Entry 6F56 (X-ray diffraction, 1.94 A resolution); this record covers chains A and B of the 4 polymer chains in the assembly.

Chain A (and B):
Molecule: Glycylpeptide N-tetradecanoyltransferase 1
From: Homo sapiens
Notes: EC 2.3.1.97; chain B of this document is another copy of the same molecule, construct and numbering; everything in this record applies to it too
Reference sequence: P30419 (NMT1_HUMAN), isoform P30419-2; residues 109-496 here correspond to UniProt positions 29-416 (UniProt number = residue number - 80)
Amino-acid sequence (410 residues; numbered 87 to 496; the number before each row is that of its first residue):
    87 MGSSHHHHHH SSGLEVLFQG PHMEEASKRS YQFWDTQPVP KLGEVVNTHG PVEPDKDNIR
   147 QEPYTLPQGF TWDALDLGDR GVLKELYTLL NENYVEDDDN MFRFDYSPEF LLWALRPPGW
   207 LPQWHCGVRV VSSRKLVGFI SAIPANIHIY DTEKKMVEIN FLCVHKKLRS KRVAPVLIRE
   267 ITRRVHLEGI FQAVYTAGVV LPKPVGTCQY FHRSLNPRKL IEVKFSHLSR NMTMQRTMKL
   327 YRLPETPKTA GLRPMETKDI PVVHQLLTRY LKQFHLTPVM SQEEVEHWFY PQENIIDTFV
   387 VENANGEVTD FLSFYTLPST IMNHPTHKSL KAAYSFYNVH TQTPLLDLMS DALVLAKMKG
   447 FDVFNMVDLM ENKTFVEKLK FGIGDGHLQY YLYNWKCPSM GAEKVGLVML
Disordered / not traced: 87-114
Construct notes: initiating methionine (87); expression tag (88-108); engineered mutation Gln-295 (Arg215 in P30419), Phe-297 (Trp217 in P30419), Met-452 (Ala372 in P30419), Val-453 (Leu373 in P30419), Val-462 (Leu382 in P30419), His-473 (Asn393 in P30419), Met-495 (Leu415 in P30419), Leu-496 (Gln416 in P30419)
Bound ions: Mg2+: Leu-254 (together with tetradecanoyl-coa)
Residues lining bound ligands: tetradecanoyl-coa (MYA): Tyr-117, Gln-118, Phe-119, Trp-120, Asn-179, Tyr-180, Val-181, Val-243, Ile-245, Asn-246, Phe-247, Leu-248, Cys-249, Val-250, Leu-254, Arg-255, Ser-256, Lys-257, Arg-258, Val-259, Ala-260, Pro-261, Ile-264, Ile-267, Thr-268, Val-271, His-272, Ile-276, Phe-277, Gln-278, Ala-279, Tyr-281, Thr-282, Ala-283, Val-285, Leu-287, Tyr-479

Interface between chain A and chain B:
Pairs across the interface - 41 pairs, chain A then chain B:
  Lys-142(A) / His-350(B)
  Asp-143(A) / Pro-347(B)
  Asp-143(A) / His-350(B)  hydrogen bond (backbone-side chain)
  Asp-143(A) / Gln-351(B)  hydrogen bond
  Asp-143(A) / Arg-355(B)  salt bridge
  Asn-144(A) / Pro-347(B)
  Asn-144(A) / Gln-351(B)  hydrogen bond
  Asn-144(A) / Gln-368(B)
  Ile-145(A) / Pro-347(B)
  Ile-145(A) / Gln-368(B)  hydrogen bond (backbone-side chain)
  Gln-147(A) / Thr-343(B)
  Gln-147(A) / Lys-344(B)
  Gln-147(A) / Ile-346(B)
  Gln-147(A) / Pro-347(B)
  Gln-147(A) / Gln-368(B)
  Leu-273(A) / Ser-367(B)
  Leu-273(A) / Gln-368(B)  hydrogen bond (backbone-backbone)
  Leu-273(A) / Glu-369(B)  hydrogen bond (backbone-backbone)
  Glu-274(A) / Ser-367(B)
  Glu-274(A) / Glu-369(B)
  Gly-275(A) / Ser-367(B)
  Thr-343(A) / Gln-147(B)  hydrogen bond (backbone-side chain)
  Lys-344(A) / Gln-147(B)
  Ile-346(A) / Gln-147(B)
  Pro-347(A) / Asp-143(B)
  Pro-347(A) / Asn-144(B)
  Pro-347(A) / Ile-145(B)
  Pro-347(A) / Gln-147(B)
  His-350(A) / Asp-143(B)  hydrogen bond (side chain-backbone)
  Gln-351(A) / Asp-143(B)  hydrogen bond
  Gln-351(A) / Asn-144(B)  hydrogen bond
  Arg-355(A) / Asp-143(B)  salt bridge
  Ser-367(A) / Leu-273(B)
  Ser-367(A) / Glu-274(B)
  Ser-367(A) / Gly-275(B)
  Gln-368(A) / Asn-144(B)
  Gln-368(A) / Ile-145(B)  hydrogen bond (side chain-backbone)
  Gln-368(A) / Gln-147(B)
  Gln-368(A) / Leu-273(B)
  Glu-369(A) / Leu-273(B)  hydrogen bond (backbone-backbone)
  Glu-369(A) / Glu-274(B)
Also at the interface, not in a pair above, chain A (20 interface residues in all): Lys-241, Thr-354
Also at the interface, not in a pair above, chain B (20 interface residues in all): Lys-142, Lys-241, Thr-354

Overview:
Chain A and chain B each contribute 20 residues to their interface; the contacts include 12 hydrogen bonds and
2 salt bridges. Polar contacts include Asp-143(A)/Arg-355(B), Asp-143(A)/His-350(B) and Asp-143(A)/Gln-351(B).
Chain A binds tetradecanoyl-coa.
Both chains are Glycylpeptide N-tetradecanoyltransferase 1 (Homo sapiens). Entry 6F56 (Mutant of Human
N-myristoyltransferase with bound myristoyl-CoA) was determined by X-ray diffraction together with 6FZ2, 6FZ3,
6FZ5, 6EU5 and 6EWF from the same study.
